7OFQ - chains A and e of the 45 polymer chains in the assembly; structure by electron microscopy, 3.08 A resolution.

== Chain A (and e) ==
Protein: Archaellin
Organism: Methanocaldococcus villosus
Notes: chain e of this document is another copy of the same molecule, construct and numbering; everything in this record applies to it too
Chain sequence (209 residues; numbered 13 to 221; the number before each row is that of its first residue):
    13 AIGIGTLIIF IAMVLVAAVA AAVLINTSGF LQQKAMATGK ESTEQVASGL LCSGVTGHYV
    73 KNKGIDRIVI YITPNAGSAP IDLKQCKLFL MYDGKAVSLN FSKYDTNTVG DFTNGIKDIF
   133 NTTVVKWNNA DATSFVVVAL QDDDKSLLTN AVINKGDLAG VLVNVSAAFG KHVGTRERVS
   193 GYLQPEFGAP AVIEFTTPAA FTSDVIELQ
Ion coordination: Ca2+: D154, D156, S158, N166, D169
What the authors report for this chain:
  - conformationally variable residues (domain motion): S60 to G61

== Chain A / chain e interface ==
Residue-residue contacts - 5 pairs, chain A then chain e:
  I14(A) - A13(e)  hydrophobic
  T18(A) - I14(e)
  I21(A) - I14(e)  hydrophobic
  I21(A) - T18(e)
  M25(A) - T18(e)
Other interface residues (no listed pair), chain A (5 interface residues in all): G17
Other interface residues (no listed pair), chain e (4 interface residues in all): G15

== In short ==
5 residues of chain A and 4 residues of chain e are in contact. The Ca2+ site is built by D154(A), D156(A),
S158(A), N166(A) and D169(A). The paper reports conformational variability at S60(A).
Chain A and chain e are both Archaellin (Methanocaldococcus villosus); the structure, The archaellum of
Methanocaldococcus villosus, was determined by electron microscopy.
